5L5S - chains I and Y of the 28 polymer chains in the assembly; structure by X-ray diffraction, 2.60 A resolution.

[Chain I]
Protein: Proteasome subunit beta type-3
Organism: Saccharomyces cerevisiae (strain ATCC 204508 / S288c)
Notes: EC 3.4.25.1
Reference sequence: P25451 (PSB3_YEAST); residues 0-204 here correspond to UniProt positions 1-205 (UniProt number = residue number + 1)
Amino-acid sequence (205 residues; each row starts with the number of its first residue; numbering starts at 0):
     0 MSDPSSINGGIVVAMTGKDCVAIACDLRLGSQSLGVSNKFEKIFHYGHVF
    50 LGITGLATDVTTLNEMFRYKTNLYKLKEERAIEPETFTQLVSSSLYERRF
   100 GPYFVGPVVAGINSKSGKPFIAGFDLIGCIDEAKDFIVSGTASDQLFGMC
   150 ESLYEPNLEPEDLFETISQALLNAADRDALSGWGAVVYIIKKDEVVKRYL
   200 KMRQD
Unresolved in the structure: 0
Ion coordination: Mg2+ site 1: Ala174, Asp177, Ser180; Mg2+ site 2: Asp204 (shared with Ala164(Y), Asp167(Y), Ser170(Y) of chain Y)
Swiss-Prot annotation at these positions:
  - modified residue: Ser30 (Phosphoserine)
  - cross-link: Lys69 (Glycyl lysine isopeptide (Lys-Gly) (interchain with G-Cter in ubiquitin))

[Chain Y]
Protein: Proteasome subunit beta type-8, Proteasome subunit beta type-5
Organism: Homo sapiens
Notes: EC 3.4.25.1
Reference sequence: chimeric construct of P28062, P30656: residues 1-138 from P28062 (PSB8_HUMAN) positions 73-210 (UniProt number = residue number + 72); residues 139-211 from P30656 positions 215-287 (UniProt number = residue number + 76)
Amino-acid sequence (211 residues; numbered 1 to 211; the number before each row is that of its first residue):
     1 TTTLAFKFQHGVIAAVDSRASAGSYISALRMNKVIEINPYLLGTMSGCAA
    51 DCQYWERLLAKECRLYYLRNGERISVSAASKLLSNMMCQYRGMGLSMGSM
   101 ICGWDKKGPGLYYVDEHGTRLSGNMFSTGSGNTYAYGVLDSNYKWDLSVE
   151 DALYLGKRSILAAAHRDAYSGGSVNLYHVTEDGWIYHGNHDVGELFWKVK
   201 EEEGSFNNVIG
Differences from the reference sequence: conflict Met31 (Val103 in P28062)
Glycans and other covalent adducts: PR-924 (39V) linked to Thr1
Ion coordination: Mg2+: Ala164, Asp167, Ser170 (shared with Asp204(I) of chain I)
Residues lining bound ligands: PR-924 (39V; N-[(3-methyl-1H-inden-2-yl)carbonyl]-D-alanyl-N-[(2S,4R)-5-hydroxy-4-methyl-3-oxo-1-phenylpentan-2-yl]-L-tryptophanamide): Arg19, Ala20, Ser21, Ala22, Ser27, Met31, Asn32, Lys33, Met45, Ser46, Gly47, Cys48, Ala49, Ser96, Ser130, Tyr169
Swiss-Prot annotation at these positions:
  - active site: Thr1 (Nucleophile)
From the paper describing this entry:
  - binding site for PR-924: Thr1, Met31
  - specificity-determining residues: Met31
  - catalytic residues: Thr1

[Interface between chain I and chain Y]
Residue-residue contacts (46; chain I residue first):
  Arg27(I) with Ala168(Y)
  Ser32(I) with Arg166(Y); Asp167(Y); Ala168(Y), hydrogen bond (backbone-backbone); Tyr169(Y)
  Leu33(I) with Tyr134(Y)
  Gly34(I) with Arg166(Y), hydrogen bond (backbone-side chain)
  Val35(I) with Arg166(Y)
  Asn37(I) with Asn208(Y); Val209(Y)
  Lys38(I) with Asn208(Y), hydrogen bond (side chain-backbone); Ile210(Y)
  Gln144(I) with Tyr25(Y)
  Asp175(I) with Ile26(Y); Leu29(Y)
  Arg176(I) with Tyr25(Y); Ile26(Y), hydrogen bond (side chain-backbone); Ser27(Y), hydrogen bond (side chain-backbone); Ala28(Y); Leu29(Y)
  Asp177(I) with Ser24(Y); Ile26(Y)
  Ala178(I) with Ser24(Y), hydrogen bond (backbone-backbone); Ile26(Y); Ala168(Y); Tyr169(Y), hydrophobic
  Leu179(I) with Ser24(Y); Tyr169(Y)
  Trp182(I) with His165(Y), hydrogen bond (side chain-backbone); Arg166(Y)
  Lys200(I) with Trp197(Y); Gly211(Y)
  Met201(I) with Trp197(Y)
  Arg202(I) with Gly172(Y), hydrogen bond (side chain-backbone); Asp191(Y), salt bridge; Gly193(Y)
  Gln203(I) with His165(Y), hydrogen bond (backbone-side chain); Phe196(Y); Trp197(Y); Val209(Y)
  Asp204(I) with Arg19(Y), salt bridge; Ala164(Y); Ser170(Y); Gly171(Y); Gly172(Y), hydrogen bond (side chain-backbone); Val192(Y)
Other interface residues (no listed pair), chain I (21 interface residues in all): Gln31, Thr140

[Summary]
The interface between chain I and chain Y involves 21 residues on one side and 26 on the other; the contacts
include 10 hydrogen bonds and 2 salt bridges. Among the polar pairs are Arg202(I)-Asp191(Y),
Asp204(I)-Arg19(Y) and Gly34(I)-Arg166(Y). The paper reports the catalytic residue Thr1(Y); a binding site for
PR-924 at Thr1(Y) and Met31(Y).
Chain I is Proteasome subunit beta type-3 (Saccharomyces cerevisiae (strain ATCC 204508 / S288c)) and chain Y
is Proteasome subunit beta type-8, Proteasome subunit beta type-5 (Homo sapiens); the structure, Yeast 20S
proteasome with human beta5i (1-138; V31M) and human beta6 (97-111; 118-133) in complex with ..., was
determined by X-ray diffraction (same publication as 5L52, 5L54, 5L55, 5L5A, 5L5B, 5L5D and 30 further
entries).
